Entry 7UDH (X-ray diffraction, 2.00 A resolution); this record covers chains A and B of the 4 polymer chains in the assembly.

== Chain A ==
Molecule: Integrin alpha-IIb heavy chain
Source organism: Homo sapiens
Reference sequence: P08514 (ITA2B_HUMAN); residues 1-457 here correspond to UniProt positions 32-488 (UniProt number = residue number + 31)
Sequence (457 residues; row label = number of the first residue in the row):
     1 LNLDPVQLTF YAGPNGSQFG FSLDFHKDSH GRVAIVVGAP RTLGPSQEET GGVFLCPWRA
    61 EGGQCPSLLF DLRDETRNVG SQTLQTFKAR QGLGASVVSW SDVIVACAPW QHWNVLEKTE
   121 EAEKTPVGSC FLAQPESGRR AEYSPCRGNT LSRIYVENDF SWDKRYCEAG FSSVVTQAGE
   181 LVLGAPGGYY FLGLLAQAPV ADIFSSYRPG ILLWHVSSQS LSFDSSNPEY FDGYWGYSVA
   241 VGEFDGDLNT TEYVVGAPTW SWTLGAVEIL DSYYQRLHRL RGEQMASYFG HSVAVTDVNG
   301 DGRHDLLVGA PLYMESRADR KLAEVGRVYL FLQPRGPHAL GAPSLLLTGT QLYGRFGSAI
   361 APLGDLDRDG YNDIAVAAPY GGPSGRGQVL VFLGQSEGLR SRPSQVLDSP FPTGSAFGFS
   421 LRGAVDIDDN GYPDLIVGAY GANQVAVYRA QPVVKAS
Not modelled in the structure: 455-457
Cystine bridges: Cys-56/Cys-65, Cys-107/Cys-130, Cys-146/Cys-167
Metal / ion sites: Ca2+ site 1: Glu-243, Asp-245, Asp-247, Thr-250, Glu-252; Ca2+ site 2: Asp-297, Asn-299, Asp-301, Arg-303, Asp-305; Ca2+ site 3: Asp-365, Asp-367, Asp-369, Tyr-371, Asp-373; Ca2+ site 4: Asp-426, Asp-428, Asn-430, Tyr-432, Asp-434
Residues lining bound ligands: MWO ((4-{[(5S)-3-(piperidin-4-yl)-4,5-dihydro-1,2-oxazol-5-yl]methyl}piperazin-1-yl)acetic acid): Asp-159, Phe-160, Tyr-190, Leu-192, Phe-231
UniProt features mapped onto this chain:
  - binding site (Ca(2+)): Glu-243, Asp-245, Asp-247, Thr-250, Glu-252, Asp-297, Asn-299, Asp-301, Arg-303, Asp-305, Asp-365, Asp-367, Asp-369, Tyr-371, Asp-373, Asp-426, Asp-428, Asn-430, Tyr-432, Asp-434
  - glycosylation (N-linked (GlcNAc...) asparagine): Asn-15, Asn-249

== Chain B ==
Molecule: Isoform Beta-3C of Integrin beta-3
Source organism: Homo sapiens
Reference sequence: P05106 (ITB3_HUMAN), isoform P05106-3; residues 1-472 here correspond to UniProt positions 27-498 (UniProt number = residue number + 26)
Sequence (472 residues; each row starts with the number of its first residue):
     1 GPNICTTRGV SSCQQCLAVS PMCAWCSDEA LPLGSPRCDL KENLLKDNCA PESIEFPVSE
    61 ARVLEDRPLS DKGSGDSSQV TQVSPQRIAL RLRPDDSKNF SIQVRQVEDY PVDIYYLMDL
   121 SYSMKDDLWS IQNLGTKLAT QMRKLTSNLR IGFGAFVDKP VSPYMYISPP EALENPCYDM
   181 KTTCLPMFGY KHVLTLTDQV TRFNEEVKKQ SVSRNRDAPE GGFDAIMQAT VCDEKIGWRN
   241 DASHLLVFTT DAKTHIALDG RLAGIVQPND GQCHVGSDNH YSASTTMDYP SLGLMTEKLS
   301 QKNINLIFAV TENVVNLYQN YSELIPGTTV GVLSMDSSNV LQLIVDAYGK IRSKVELEVR
   361 DLPEELSLSF NATCLNNEVI PGLKSCMGLK IGDTVSFSIE AKVRGCPQEK EKSFTIKPVG
   421 FKDSLIVQVT FDCDCACQAQ AEPNSHRCNN GNGTFECGVC RCGPGWLGSQ CE
Not modelled in the structure: 467-472
Cystine bridges: Cys-5/Cys-23, Cys-13/Cys-435, Cys-16/Cys-38, Cys-26/Cys-49, Cys-177/Cys-184, Cys-232/Cys-273, Cys-374/Cys-386, Cys-406/Cys-433, Cys-437/Cys-457, Cys-448/Cys-460
Glycans and other covalent adducts: N-acetylglucosamine (NAG) linked to Asn-99, Asn-320
Metal / ion sites: Mn2+ site 1: Ser-121, Glu-220 (together with MWO); Mn2+ site 2: Ser-123, Asp-126, Asp-127, Met-335; Mn2+ site 3: Asp-158, Asn-215, Asp-217, Pro-219, Glu-220
Residues lining bound ligands: MWO ((4-{[(5S)-3-(piperidin-4-yl)-4,5-dihydro-1,2-oxazol-5-yl]methyl}piperazin-1-yl)acetic acid): Ser-121, Tyr-122, Ser-213, Arg-214, Asn-215, Arg-216, Asp-217, Ala-218, Glu-220
UniProt features mapped onto this chain:
  - region: Cys-177 to Cys-184 (Involved in CX3CL1-, NRG1-, FGF1- and IGF1-binding), Gln-267 to Met-287 (CX3CL1-binding)
  - binding site (Mg(2+)): Ser-121, Ser-123, Glu-220
  - binding site (Ca(2+)): Ser-123, Asp-126, Asp-127, Asp-158, Asn-215, Asp-217, Pro-219, Glu-220, Asp-251, Met-335
  - glycosylation (N-linked (GlcNAc...) asparagine): Asn-99, Asn-320, Asn-371, Asn-452
What the authors report for this chain:
  - Mn2+ coordination through a water molecule: Ser-123
  - mutagenesis - N305T (6-fold): increased binding to FITC-echistatin

== How chain A and chain B interact ==
Residue-residue contacts (66):
  Phe-21(A) with Arg-261(B); Val-266(B), hydrophobic
  Arg-41(A) with Gly-264(B), hydrogen bond (side chain-backbone)
  Trp-110(A) with Arg-261(B), hydrogen bond (side chain-backbone); Leu-262(B), hydrogen bond (side chain-backbone); Gly-264(B)
  His-112(A) with Ser-162(B), hydrogen bond; Ile-167(B)
  Glu-121(A) with Ser-168(B), hydrogen bond; Pro-169(B)
  Glu-123(A) with Tyr-166(B); Ser-168(B); Arg-216(B), salt bridge
  Lys-124(A) with Ile-167(B); Ser-168(B), hydrogen bond (backbone-side chain)
  Thr-125(A) with Arg-216(B)
  Pro-126(A) with Ser-162(B); Pro-163(B), hydrophobic
  Tyr-166(A) with Arg-216(B)
  Glu-168(A) with Pro-163(B); Leu-262(B)
  Phe-171(A) with Arg-261(B)
  Tyr-190(A) with Arg-216(B), hydrogen bond (side chain-backbone)
  Phe-191(A) with Pro-163(B), hydrophobic; Asp-217(B)
  Phe-231(A) with Lys-253(B), hydrogen bond (backbone-side chain)
  Asp-232(A) with Pro-219(B); Lys-253(B), salt bridge
  Tyr-234(A) with His-255(B); Asp-259(B); Leu-262(B), hydrophobic
  Tyr-237(A) with Leu-258(B), hydrogen bond (side chain-backbone); Arg-261(B)
  Thr-259(A) with Asp-259(B)
  Trp-262(A) with Lys-253(B); Leu-317(B)
  Thr-263(A) with Ile-256(B); Tyr-321(B), hydrogen bond
  Met-285(A) with Leu-317(B), hydrophobic; Asn-320(B); Tyr-321(B), hydrophobic; Leu-324(B)
  Ala-286(A) with Ile-256(B), hydrophobic; Leu-292(B), hydrophobic
  Tyr-288(A) with Ile-256(B), hydrophobic; Ala-257(B); Leu-258(B), hydrogen bond (side chain-backbone); Asp-259(B), hydrogen bond
  His-291(A) with Leu-258(B)
  Pro-311(A) with Leu-258(B), hydrophobic
  Leu-312(A) with Ala-257(B); Leu-258(B), hydrophobic
  Met-314(A) with Gly-293(B); Leu-324(B), hydrophobic
  Asp-319(A) with Lys-384(B), salt bridge
  Lys-321(A) with Glu-358(B), salt bridge
  Leu-322(A) with Leu-324(B)
  Glu-324(A) with Ser-291(B), hydrogen bond
  Tyr-353(A) with Gly-293(B), hydrogen bond (side chain-backbone); Leu-294(B); Glu-297(B), hydrogen bond
  Arg-355(A) with Leu-258(B); Pro-268(B)
  Tyr-380(A) with Pro-268(B)
  Phe-419(A) with Arg-261(B)
  Tyr-440(A) with Val-266(B)
Interface residues without a listed pair, chain A (44 interface residues in all): Gln-18, Ala-95, Asn-114, Pro-186, Gly-187, Gln-284, Arg-320
Interface residues without a listed pair, chain B (35 interface residues in all): Tyr-178, Ala-218, Ala-263, Pro-326

== In short ==
44 residues of chain A face 35 of chain B across their interface, with 15 hydrogen bonds and 4 salt bridges.
Polar contacts include Glu-123(A)/Arg-216(B), Asp-232(A)/Lys-253(B) and Asp-319(A)/Lys-384(B). Compound MWO is
bound between chain A and chain B. The paper reports that N305T of chain B increases binding to
FITC-echistatin; water-mediated Mn2+ coordination by Ser-123(B).
Here chain A is Integrin alpha-IIb heavy chain and chain B is Isoform Beta-3C of Integrin beta-3, both from
Homo sapiens. Entry 7UDH (Integrin alpha IIB beta3 complex with BMS4-3) was determined by X-ray diffraction
(same publication as 7L8P, 7TCT, 7TD8, 7THO, 7TMZ, 7TPD and 15 further entries).
